Entry 6AZ1 (electron microscopy, 2.70 A resolution); this record covers chains K and 1 of the 38 polymer chains in the assembly.

# Chain K
Protein: ribosomal protein S8e
Organism: Leishmania donovani
UniProt: E9BH78 (E9BH78_LEIDB); residue numbers follow UniProt; this construct covers 1-220
Sequence (220 residues; each row starts with the number of its first residue):
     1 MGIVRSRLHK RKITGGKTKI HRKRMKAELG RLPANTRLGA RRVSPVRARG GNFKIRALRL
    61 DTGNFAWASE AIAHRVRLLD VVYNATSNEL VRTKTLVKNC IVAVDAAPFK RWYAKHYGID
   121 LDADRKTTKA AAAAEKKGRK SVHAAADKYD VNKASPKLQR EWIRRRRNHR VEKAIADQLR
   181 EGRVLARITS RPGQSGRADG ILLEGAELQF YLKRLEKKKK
Unresolved in the structure: 1, 122-153, 217-220

# Chain 1
Molecule: ribosomal RNA 18S
Organism: Leishmania donovani
Sequence (2203 nucleotides; each row starts with the number of its first residue):
     1 GAUCUGGUUG AUUCUGCCAG UAGUCAUXUG CUUGUUUCAA GGACUUAGCC AUGCAUGCCU
    61 CAGAAUCACU GCAUUUGCAG GAAUCUGCGC AUGGCUCXUU ACAUCAGACG UAAUCUGCCG
   121 CAAAAAUCUU GCGGUUUCCG CAAAAUUGGA UAACUUGGCG AAACGCCAAG CUAAUACAUG
   181 AACCAACCGG GUGUUCUCCA CUCCAGACGG UGGGCAACCA UCGUCGUGAG ACGCCCAGCG
   241 AAUGAAUGAC AGUAAAACCA AUGCCUUCAC UGGCAGUAAC ACCCAGCAGU GUUGACUCAA
   301 UUCAUUCCGU GCGAAAGCCG GCUUGUUCCG GCGUCUUUUG ACGAACAACU GCCCUAUCAG
   361 CUGGUGAUGG CCGUGUAGUG GACUGCCAUG GCGUUGACGG GAGCGGGGGA UUAGGGUUCG
   421 AUUCCGGAGA GGGAGCCUGA GAAAUAGCUA CCACUUCUAC GGAGGGCAGC AGGCGCGCXA
   481 AUUGCCCAAU GUCAAAACAA AACGAUGAGG CAGCGAAAAG AAAUAGAGUU GUCAGUCCAU
   541 UUGGAUUGUC AUUUCAAUGG GGGAUAUUUA AACCCAUCCA AUAUCGAGUA ACAAUUGGAG
   601 GACAAGUCUG GUGCCAGCAC CCGCGGUAAU UCCAGCUCCA AAAGCGUAUA UUAAUGCUGU
   661 UGCUGUUXAA GGGUUCGUAG UUGAACUGUG GGCUGUGCAG GUUUGUUCCU GGUCGUCCCG
   721 UCCAUGUCGG AUUUGGUGAC CCAGGCCCUU GCAGCCCGUG AACAUUCAAA GAAACAAGAA
   781 ACACGGGAGU GGUUCCUUUC CUGAUUUACG CAUGUCAUGC AUGCCAGGGG GCGUCCGUGA
   841 UUUUUUACUG UGACUAAAGA AGCGUGACUA AAGCAGUCAU UUGACUUGAA UUAGAAAGCA
   901 UGGGAUAACA AXGGAGCAGC CUCUAGGCUA CCGUUUCGGC UUUUGUUGGU UUUAAAGGUC
   961 UAUUGGAGAU UAUGGAGCUG UGCGACAAGU GCUUUCCCAU CGCAACCUCG GUUCGGUGUG
  1021 UGGCGCCUUU GAGGGGUUUA GUGCGUCCGG UACGAGCUCC GGUUCGUCCG GCCGUAACGC
  1081 CUUUUCAACU CACGGCCUCU AGGAAUGAAG GAGGGUAGUU CGGGGGAGAA CGUACUGGGG
  1141 CGUCAGAGGU GAAAUUCUUA GACCGCACCA AGACGAACUA CAGCGAAGGC AUUCUUCAAG
  1201 GAUACCUUCC UCAAUCAAGA ACCAAAGUGU GGAGAUCGAA GAUGAUUAGA GACCAUUGUA
  1261 GUCCACACUG CAAACGAUGA CACCCAUGAA UUGGGGAUCU UAUGGGCCGG CCUGCGGCAG
  1321 GGUUUACCCU GUGUCAGCAC CGCGCCCGCU UUUACCACCU UACGUAUCUU UUCUAUUCGG
  1381 CCUUUACCGG CCACCCACGG GAAUAUCCUC AGCACGUUUU CUGUUUUUUC ACGCGAAAGC
  1441 UUUGAGGUUA CAGUCUCAGG GGGGAGUACG UUCGCAAGAG UGAAACUUAA AGAAAUUGAC
  1501 GGAAUGGCAC CACAAGACGU GGAGCGUGCG GUUUAAUUXG ACXXAACACG GGGAACUUUA
  1561 CCAGAUCCGG ACAGGAUGAG GAUUGACAGA UUGAGUGUUC UUUCUCGAUU CCCUGAAUGG
  1621 UGGUGCAUGG CCGCUUUUGG UCGGUGGAGU GAUUUGUUUG GUUGAUUCCG UCAACGGACG
  1681 AGAUCCAAGC UGCCCAGUAG AAUUCAGAAU UGCCCAUAGG AUAGCAAACU CAUCGGCGGG
  1741 UUUUACCCAA CGGUGGGCCG CAUUCGGUCG AAUUCUUCUC UGCGGGAUUC CUUUGUAAUU
  1801 GCACAAGGUG AAAUUUUGGG CAACAGCAGG UCUGUGAUGC UCCUCAAUGU UCUGGGCGAC
  1861 ACGCGCACUA CAAUGUCAGU GAGAACAAGA AAAACGACUU UUGUCGAACC UACUUGAUCA
  1921 AAAGAGUGGG GAAACCCCGG AAUCACAUAG ACUCACUUGG GACCGAGGAU UGCAAUUAUU
  1981 GGUCGCGCAA CGAGGAAUGU CUCGUAGGCG CAGCUCAUCA XACUGUGCCG AUUACGUCCC
  2041 UGCCAUUUGU ACACACCGCC XGUCGUUGUU UCCGAUGAUG GUGCAAUACA GGUGAUCGGA
  2101 CAGGCGGUGU UUUAUCCGCC CGAAAGUUCA CCGAUAUUUC UUCAAUAGAG GAAGCAAAAG
  2161 UCGUAACAAG GUAGCUGUAG GUGAACCUGC AGCUGGAUCA UUU
Unresolved in the structure: 74-76, 136-137, 194, 201-227, 252-254, 267-272, 323-327, 530-551, 697-715, 726, 733-737, 743-749, 764-769, 777-782, 793-828, 880-881, 886, 919-948, 1000-1099, 1119, 1299-1357, 1372-1407, 1428-1429, 1725-1759, 1766, 1794, 1799, 1898-1902, 2102-2121
Construct notes: conflict M1Y_1539 (U1020612 in 322500086), C4J_1543 (U1020608 in 322500086)
Modified residues: OMU (o2'-methyluridine 5'-monophosphate) at position 8, OMC (o2'-methylycytidine-5'-monophosphate) at position 18, A2M (2'-O-methyladenosine 5'-(dihydrogen phosphate)) at position 28, OMU (o2'-methyluridine 5'-monophosphate) at position 33, OMC (o2'-methylycytidine-5'-monophosphate) at position 38, A2M (2'-O-methyladenosine 5'-(dihydrogen phosphate)) at position 98, OMC (o2'-methylycytidine-5'-monophosphate) at position 115, A2M (2'-O-methyladenosine 5'-(dihydrogen phosphate)) at position 479, OMG (o2'-methylguanosine-5'-monophosphate) at position 509, OMU (o2'-methyluridine 5'-monophosphate) at position 661, A2M (2'-O-methyladenosine 5'-(dihydrogen phosphate)) at position 668, A2M (2'-O-methyladenosine 5'-(dihydrogen phosphate)) at position 912, OMG (o2'-methylguanosine-5'-monophosphate) at position 1464, OMG (o2'-methylguanosine-5'-monophosphate) at position 1478, M1Y ((1S)-1,4-anhydro-1-(1-methyl-2,4-dioxo-1,2,3,4-tetrahydropyrimidin-5-yl)-5-O-phosphono-D-xylitol) at position 1539, C4J ((5S)-5-{3-[(3S)-3-amino-3-carboxypropyl]-1-methyl-2,4-dioxo-1,2,3,4-tetrahydropyrimidin-5-yl}-2,5-anhydro-1-O-phosphono-L-arabinitol) at position 1543, 5MC (5-methylcytidine-5'-monophosphate) at position 1544, OMG (o2'-methylguanosine-5'-monophosphate) at position 1550, OMU (o2'-methyluridine 5'-monophosphate) at position 1621, OMG (o2'-methylguanosine-5'-monophosphate) at position 1623, OMG (o2'-methylguanosine-5'-monophosphate) at position 1647, OMU (o2'-methyluridine 5'-monophosphate) at position 1777, OMG (o2'-methylguanosine-5'-monophosphate) at position 1829, OMU (o2'-methyluridine 5'-monophosphate) at position 1833, OMG (o2'-methylguanosine-5'-monophosphate) at position 1865, OMC (o2'-methylycytidine-5'-monophosphate) at position 1866, OMU (o2'-methyluridine 5'-monophosphate) at position 1979, 7MG (7N-methyl-8-hydroguanosine-5'-monophosphate) at position 1995, A2M (2'-O-methyladenosine 5'-(dihydrogen phosphate)) at position 2021, OMU (o2'-methyluridine 5'-monophosphate) at position 2048, 4OC (4n,o2'-methylcytidine-5'-monophosphate) at position 2059, 5MC (5-methylcytidine-5'-monophosphate) at position 2061, OMC (o2'-methylycytidine-5'-monophosphate) at position 2140, OMG (o2'-methylguanosine-5'-monophosphate) at position 2151, MA6 (6N-dimethyladenosine-5'-monophoshate) at position 2184, MA6 (6N-dimethyladenosine-5'-monophoshate) at position 2185
Covalent attachments: paromomycin (PAR) linked to C1421; covalent link G1700/OMU_1777
Ligand contacts:
  - Mg2+ (MG), molecule 1: U96, G426, G427
  - Mg2+ (MG), molecule 2: G405, G406, G420
  - Mg2+ (MG), molecule 3: G432, C452, U2135
  - Mg2+ (MG), molecule 4: C467, C470, G472
  - Mg2+ (MG), molecule 5: G606, A634, G635
  - Mg2+ (MG), molecule 6: U609, G610, G611, A629
  - Mg2+ (MG), molecule 7: A783, C784, C835, C836
  - Mg2+ (MG), molecule 8: A1108, A1109, G1111, A1112, C1209, C1210
  - Mg2+ (MG), molecule 9: G1189, A1272, A1274, G2192
  - Mg2+ (MG), molecule 10: C1237, G1238, U1257, G1258
  - Mg2+ (MG), molecule 11: G1530, G1531, G1858
  - Mg2+ (MG), molecule 12: C2162, G2163, U2164
  - paromomycin (PAR), molecule 1: G20, A22, G23, U24, A26, U27, C645, G646, U647, A648, U649, A650, U651
  - paromomycin (PAR), molecule 2: U365, G366, A367, A2085, A2086, C2132, G2133, A2134
  - paromomycin (PAR), molecule 3: A1290, U1291, U1292, G1293, G1294, G1295, U1419, U1420, U1422, G1423
  - paromomycin (PAR), molecule 4: A1509, C1510, C1511, U1637, U1638, G1639, G1664, A1681, G1682, U1815, G1818, G1819, C1821, A1822, U2002, C2003
  - paromomycin (PAR), molecule 5: G2062, U2063, C2064, G2065, U2066, C2155, A2156, A2157, A2158, A2159, G2160, U2161, C2162
  - paromomycin (PAR), molecule 6: U2066, U2067, G2068, U2069, U2070, U2071, A2149, G2150, OMG_2151, A2152, A2153, G2154, C2155
What the authors report for this chain:
  - conformationally variable residues (side-chain flip): A2158, A2159
  - binding site for paromomycin: G2065, A2158, A2159

# How chain K and chain 1 interact
Pairs across the interface (152):
  Gly-2(K) with G435(1), phosphate contact; C436(1), phosphate contact; C2132(1), sugar contact
  Ile-3(K) with C2131(1), sugar contact
  Val-4(K) with A382(1), sugar contact
  Arg-5(K) with U376(1), hydrogen bond to the sugar; G378(1), base contact; U379(1), hydrogen bond to the base; G380(1), hydrogen bond to the base; A382(1), sugar contact
  Ser-6(K) with A382(1), sugar contact
  Arg-7(K) with A347(1), salt bridge to the phosphate; A348(1), salt bridge to the phosphate; G380(1), base contact; A382(1), salt bridge to the phosphate
  His-9(K) with A382(1), hydrogen bond to the phosphate; C383(1), salt bridge to the phosphate
  Lys-10(K) with G366(1), phosphate contact; A367(1), phosphate contact; G381(1), hydrogen bond to the sugar; A382(1), salt bridge to the phosphate; C383(1), salt bridge to the phosphate
  Arg-11(K) with U362(1), sugar contact; A367(1), hydrogen bond to the phosphate; U368(1), phosphate contact
  Lys-12(K) with C102(1), salt bridge to the phosphate; C398(1), phosphate contact
  Ile-13(K) with C102(1), base contact; U368(1), phosphate contact; G391(1), base contact; C392(1), sugar contact
  Thr-14(K) with C102(1), base contact; C361(1), hydrogen bond to the sugar; G391(1), base contact; C392(1), sugar contact; A397(1), hydrogen bond to the phosphate; C398(1), hydrogen bond to the phosphate
  Gly-15(K) with C361(1), sugar contact; U362(1), sugar contact
  Gly-16(K) with C398(1), sugar contact; G399(1), phosphate contact
  Lys-17(K) with G399(1), hydrogen bond to the phosphate
  Lys-19(K) with A101(1), salt bridge to the phosphate
  His-21(K) with U99(1), base contact; U100(1), hydrogen bond to the sugar; A103(1), hydrogen bond to the sugar; A428(1), sugar contact
  Arg-22(K) with A428(1), phosphate contact; G429(1), phosphate contact
  Lys-23(K) with G429(1), hydrogen bond to the phosphate; A430(1), salt bridge to the phosphate; G433(1), base contact; A434(1), salt bridge to the phosphate
  Arg-24(K) with G435(1), salt bridge to the phosphate; A443(1), sugar contact; G2133(1), salt bridge to the phosphate
  Met-25(K) with A428(1), phosphate contact; A443(1), phosphate contact
  Lys-26(K) with G439(1), hydrogen bond to the base; A442(1), phosphate contact; A443(1), sugar contact
  Ala-27(K) with A345(1), sugar contact; A377(1), hydrogen bond to the base; G378(1), base contact
  Leu-29(K) with U376(1), sugar contact; A443(1), base contact
  Gly-30(K) with G375(1), sugar contact
  Arg-31(K) with G375(1), hydrogen bond to the sugar; U376(1), salt bridge to the phosphate; A377(1), salt bridge to the phosphate
  Leu-32(K) with U2093(1), base contact; G2094(1), sugar contact; C2131(1), sugar contact
  Pro-33(K) with U374(1), sugar contact; G375(1), phosphate contact
  Ala-34(K) with G375(1), hydrogen bond to the phosphate
  Arg-41(K) with C308(1), salt bridge to the phosphate; U310(1), hydrogen bond to the base
  Arg-42(K) with U2096(1), phosphate contact; C2097(1), salt bridge to the phosphate
  Val-43(K) with U310(1), base contact
  Ser-44(K) with A2095(1), hydrogen bond to the phosphate
  Pro-45(K) with U310(1), sugar contact
  Arg-47(K) with G439(1), hydrogen bond to the base; A440(1), salt bridge to the phosphate; G441(1), salt bridge to the phosphate
  Ala-48(K) with A377(1), sugar contact
  Arg-49(K) with OMC_115(1), base contact; A344(1), sugar contact; A377(1), base contact; G441(1), phosphate contact; A442(1), salt bridge to the phosphate
  Gly-50(K) with OMC_115(1), phosphate contact; U116(1), phosphate contact; A440(1), hydrogen bond to the phosphate; G441(1), hydrogen bond to the phosphate
  Gly-51(K) with A440(1), sugar contact
  Asn-52(K) with OMC_115(1), phosphate contact; U116(1), phosphate contact
  Phe-53(K) with U310(1), sugar contact
  Lys-54(K) with U376(1), phosphate contact; A377(1), salt bridge to the phosphate; G378(1), salt bridge to the phosphate
  Ile-55(K) with U310(1), base contact
  Arg-56(K) with G375(1), salt bridge to the phosphate; U376(1), salt bridge to the phosphate
  Leu-58(K) with A2095(1), phosphate contact; U2096(1), phosphate contact
  Asn-64(K) with U305(1), hydrogen bond to the sugar; U306(1), hydrogen bond to the sugar
  Ala-66(K) with G244(1), sugar contact
  Ala-68(K) with G244(1), sugar contact; A245(1), sugar contact
  Ala-71(K) with G244(1), hydrogen bond to the base; A245(1), sugar contact; A304(1), sugar contact
  Ile-72(K) with A304(1), sugar contact
  Ala-73(K) with A304(1), hydrogen bond to the sugar; U305(1), sugar contact
  His-74(K) with U305(1), sugar contact
  Arg-75(K) with U305(1), hydrogen bond to the sugar; U306(1), sugar contact; C307(1), salt bridge to the phosphate
  Ala-85(K) with C372(1), sugar contact; G385(1), base contact
  Thr-86(K) with C372(1), hydrogen bond to the base; U384(1), base contact; G385(1), hydrogen bond to the sugar
  Ser-87(K) with G385(1), sugar contact
  Val-97(K) with G373(1), sugar contact
  Lys-98(K) with G373(1), hydrogen bond to the phosphate; U374(1), hydrogen bond to the phosphate
  Asn-99(K) with C372(1), hydrogen bond to the phosphate; G373(1), phosphate contact
  Pro-156(K) with G193(1), phosphate contact
  Thr-189(K) with U243(1), hydrogen bond to the phosphate; G244(1), phosphate contact
  Ser-190(K) with U243(1), sugar contact
  Arg-191(K) with U374(1), salt bridge to the phosphate; G375(1), hydrogen bond to the base; U376(1), hydrogen bond to the base
  Pro-192(K) with U374(1), phosphate contact
  Gly-193(K) with G375(1), phosphate contact
  Gln-194(K) with G375(1), phosphate contact; U376(1), phosphate contact
  Arg-197(K) with A242(1), sugar contact; U306(1), hydrogen bond to the base; C307(1), hydrogen bond to the sugar
  Asp-199(K) with A242(1), hydrogen bond to the sugar; U243(1), sugar contact
  Gly-200(K) with U243(1), hydrogen bond to the sugar
  Ile-201(K) with G244(1), phosphate contact
Interface residues without a listed pair, chain K (73 interface residues in all): Ile-20, Lys-115, Arg-165
Interface residues without a listed pair, chain 1 (77 interface residues in all): U192, A241, C303, G309, C346, G363, G400, U438, A444, C2084, A2130

# Overview
73 residues of chain K face 77 of chain 1 across their interface, with 39 hydrogen bonds and 25 salt bridges.
Polar pairs include Arg-5(K)/U379(1), Arg-5(K)/G380(1) and Lys-26(K)/G439(1). The paper reports a binding site
for paromomycin at G2065(1), A2158(1) and A2159(1); conformational variability at A2158(1) and A2159(1).
Chain K is ribosomal protein S8e and chain 1 is ribosomal RNA 18S, both from Leishmania donovani; the
structure, Cryo-EM structure of the small subunit of Leishmania ribosome bound to paromomycin, was determined
by electron microscopy.
